8C06 - chains D and E of the 6 polymer chains in the assembly; structure by electron microscopy, 2.70 A resolution.

[Chain D (and E)]
Molecule: E3 ubiquitin-protein ligase UBR5
Organism: Homo sapiens
Notes: EC 2.3.2.26; chain E of this document is another copy of the same molecule, construct and numbering; everything in this record applies to it too
UniProtKB: O95071 (UBR5_HUMAN); numbering as in UniProt (aligned over 1-2799)
Sequence (2806 residues; numbered -6 to 2799; the number before each row is that of its first residue; numbers below 1 keep their minus sign (Gly-6 is residue -6)):
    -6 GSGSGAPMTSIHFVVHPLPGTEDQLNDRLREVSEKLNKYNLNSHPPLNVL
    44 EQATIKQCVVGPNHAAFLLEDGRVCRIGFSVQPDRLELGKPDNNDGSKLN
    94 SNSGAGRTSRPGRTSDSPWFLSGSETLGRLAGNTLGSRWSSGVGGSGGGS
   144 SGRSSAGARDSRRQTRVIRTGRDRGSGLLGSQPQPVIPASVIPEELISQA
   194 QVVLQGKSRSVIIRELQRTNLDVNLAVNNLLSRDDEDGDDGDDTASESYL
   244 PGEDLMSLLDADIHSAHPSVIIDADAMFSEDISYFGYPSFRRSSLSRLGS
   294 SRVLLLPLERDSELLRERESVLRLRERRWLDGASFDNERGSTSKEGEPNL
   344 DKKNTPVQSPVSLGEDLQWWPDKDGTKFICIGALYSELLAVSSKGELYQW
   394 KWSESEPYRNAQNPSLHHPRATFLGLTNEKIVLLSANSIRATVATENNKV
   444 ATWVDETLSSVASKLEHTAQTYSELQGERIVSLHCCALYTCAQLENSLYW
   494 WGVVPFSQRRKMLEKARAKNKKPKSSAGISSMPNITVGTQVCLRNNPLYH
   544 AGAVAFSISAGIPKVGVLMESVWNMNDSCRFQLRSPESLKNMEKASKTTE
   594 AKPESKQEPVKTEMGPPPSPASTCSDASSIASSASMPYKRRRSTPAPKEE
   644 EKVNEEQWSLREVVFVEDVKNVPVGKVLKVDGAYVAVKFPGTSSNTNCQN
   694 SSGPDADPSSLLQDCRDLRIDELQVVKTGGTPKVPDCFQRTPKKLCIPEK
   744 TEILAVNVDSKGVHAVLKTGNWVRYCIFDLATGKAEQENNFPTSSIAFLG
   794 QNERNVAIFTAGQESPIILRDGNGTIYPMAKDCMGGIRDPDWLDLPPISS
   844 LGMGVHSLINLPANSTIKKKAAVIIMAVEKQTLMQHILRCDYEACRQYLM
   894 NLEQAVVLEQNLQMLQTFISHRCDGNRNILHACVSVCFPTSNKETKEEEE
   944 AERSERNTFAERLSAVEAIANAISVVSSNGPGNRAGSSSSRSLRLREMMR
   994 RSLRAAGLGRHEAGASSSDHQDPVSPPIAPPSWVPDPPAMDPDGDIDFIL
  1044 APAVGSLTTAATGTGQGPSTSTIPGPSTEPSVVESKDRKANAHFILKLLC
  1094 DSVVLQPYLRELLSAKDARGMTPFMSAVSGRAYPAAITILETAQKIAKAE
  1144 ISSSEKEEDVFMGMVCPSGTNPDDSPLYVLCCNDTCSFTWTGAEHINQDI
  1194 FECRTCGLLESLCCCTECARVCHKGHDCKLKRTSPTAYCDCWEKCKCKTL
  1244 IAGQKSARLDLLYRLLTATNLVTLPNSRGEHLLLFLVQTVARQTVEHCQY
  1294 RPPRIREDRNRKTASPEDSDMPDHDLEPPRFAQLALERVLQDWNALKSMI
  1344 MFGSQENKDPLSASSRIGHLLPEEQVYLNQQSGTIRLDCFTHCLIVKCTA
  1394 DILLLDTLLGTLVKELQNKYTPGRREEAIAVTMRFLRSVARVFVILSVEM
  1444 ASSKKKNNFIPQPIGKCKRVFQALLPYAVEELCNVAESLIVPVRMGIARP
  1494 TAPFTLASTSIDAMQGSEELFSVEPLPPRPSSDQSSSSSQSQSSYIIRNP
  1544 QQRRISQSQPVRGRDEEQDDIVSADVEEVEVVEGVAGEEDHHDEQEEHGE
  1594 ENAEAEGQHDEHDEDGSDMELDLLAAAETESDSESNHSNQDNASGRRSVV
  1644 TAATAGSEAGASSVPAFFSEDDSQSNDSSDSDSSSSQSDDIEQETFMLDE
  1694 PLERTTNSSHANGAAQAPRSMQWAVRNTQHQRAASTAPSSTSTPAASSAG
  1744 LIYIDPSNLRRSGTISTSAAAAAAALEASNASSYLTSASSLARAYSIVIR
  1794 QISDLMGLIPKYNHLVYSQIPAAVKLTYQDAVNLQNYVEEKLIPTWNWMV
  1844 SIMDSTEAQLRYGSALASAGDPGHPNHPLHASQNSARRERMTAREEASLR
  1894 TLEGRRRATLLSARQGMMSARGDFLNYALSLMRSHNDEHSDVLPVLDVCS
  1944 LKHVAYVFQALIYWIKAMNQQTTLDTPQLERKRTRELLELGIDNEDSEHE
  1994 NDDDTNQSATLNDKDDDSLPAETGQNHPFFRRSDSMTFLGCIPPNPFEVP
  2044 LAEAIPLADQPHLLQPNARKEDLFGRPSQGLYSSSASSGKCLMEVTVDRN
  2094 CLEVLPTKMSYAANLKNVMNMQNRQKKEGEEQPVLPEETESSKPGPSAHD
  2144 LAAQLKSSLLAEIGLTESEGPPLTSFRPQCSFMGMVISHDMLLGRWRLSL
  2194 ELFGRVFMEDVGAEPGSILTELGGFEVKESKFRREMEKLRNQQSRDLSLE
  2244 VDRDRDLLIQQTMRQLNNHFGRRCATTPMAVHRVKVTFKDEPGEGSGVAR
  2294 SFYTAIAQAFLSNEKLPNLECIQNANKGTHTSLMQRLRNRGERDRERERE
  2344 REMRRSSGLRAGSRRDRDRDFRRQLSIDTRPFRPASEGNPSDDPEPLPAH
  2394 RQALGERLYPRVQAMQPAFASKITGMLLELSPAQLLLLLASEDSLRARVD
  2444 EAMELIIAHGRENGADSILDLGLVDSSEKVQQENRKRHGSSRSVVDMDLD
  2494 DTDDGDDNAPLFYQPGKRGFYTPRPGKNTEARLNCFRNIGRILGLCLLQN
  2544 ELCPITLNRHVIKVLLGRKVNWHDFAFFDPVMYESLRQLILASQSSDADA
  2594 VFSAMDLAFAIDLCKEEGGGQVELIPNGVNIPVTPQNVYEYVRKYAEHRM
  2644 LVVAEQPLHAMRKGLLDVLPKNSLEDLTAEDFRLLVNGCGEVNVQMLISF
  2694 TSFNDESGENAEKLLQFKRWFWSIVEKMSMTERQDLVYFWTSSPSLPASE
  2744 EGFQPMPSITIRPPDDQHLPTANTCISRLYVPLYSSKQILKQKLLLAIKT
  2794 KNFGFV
Disordered / not traced: -6 to 0, 80-351, 508-540, 581-647, 661-729, 946-1078, 1297-1313, 1446-1452, 1524-2799 (chain E: -6 to 1772, 1887-1910, 1965-2015, 2077-2090, 2118-2161, 2265-2270, 2313-2500, 2794-2799)
Construct notes: expression tag (-6 to 0); engineered mutation Arg503 (Lys in O95071), Asp710 (Leu in O95071)
Ion coordination: Zn2+ site 1: Cys1179, Cys1208, Cys1211, Cys1232; Zn2+ site 2: Cys1196, Cys1199, His1216, His1219; Zn2+ site 3: Cys1211, Cys1215, Cys1234, Cys1240
Curated features (UniProtKB/Swiss-Prot):
  - zinc finger: Asp1177 to Ala1245 (UBR-type)
  - active site: Cys2768 (Glycyl thioester intermediate)
  - binding site (Zn(2+)): Cys1179, Cys1196, Cys1199, Cys1208, Cys1211, Cys1215, His1216, His1219, Cys1232, Cys1234, Cys1240
  - modified residue: Thr2 (N-acetylthreonine), Ser110 (Phosphoserine), Ser327 (Phosphoserine), Ser352 (Phosphoserine), Ser578 (Phosphoserine), Ser612 (Phosphoserine), Thr637 (Phosphothreonine), Ser808 (Phosphoserine), Ser928 (Phosphoserine), Ser1018 (Phosphoserine), Thr1115 (Phosphothreonine), Thr1135 (Phosphothreonine), Ser1227 (Phosphoserine), Ser1308 (Phosphoserine), Ser1355 (Phosphoserine), Ser1375 (Phosphoserine), Ser1481 (Phosphoserine), Ser1549 (Phosphoserine), Thr1736 (Phosphothreonine), Ser1741 (Phosphoserine) and 14 more in UniProt
  - mutagenesis: Val196 (V196K: Abolished binding to ubiquitin, leading to strongly reduced E3 ubiquitin-protein ligase activity), Leu214 (L214N: Does not affect binding to ubiquitin), Leu218 (L218K: Does not affect binding to ubiquitin), Leu224 (L224K: Abolished binding to ubiquitin), Arg1914 (R1914D: Impaired tetramerization), Arg1926 (R1926D: Impaired tetramerization), Glu1931 (E1931R: Impaired tetramerization), Tyr2576 (Y2576A: Reduced but not abolished E3 ubiquitin-protein ligase activity), Phe2732 (F2732A: Strongly reduced E3 ubiquitin-protein ligase activity), Cys2768 (C2768A/S: Loss of E3 ubiquitin-protein ligase activity), Ala2790 (A2790W: Strongly reduced E3 ubiquitin-protein ligase activity)
From the paper describing this entry:
  - catalytic residues: Cys2768
  - mutagenesis - C2768A: abolished catalytic activity
  - mutagenesis - L224D, A2790W, F2796A, F2798A, V2799DEL: decreased catalytic activity
  - mutagenesis - Y2773F: unchanged catalytic activity
  - mutagenesis - Y2773F: increased catalytic activity on UbA A46F variant
  - mutagenesis - Y2773F: decreased catalytic activity on UbA A46D
  - mutagenesis - E2287R: increased catalytic activity on R54E UbA variant

[Chain D / chain E interface]
Pairs across the interface (65; chain D residue first):
  Leu1402(D) with Ala1815(E)
  Gly1403(D) with Ala1815(E)
  Val1406(D) with Ala1816(E); Val1817(E), hydrophobic
  Gln1410(D) with Ala1816(E)
  Phe1436(D) with Gln1794(E)
  Val1437(D) with Val1791(E), hydrophobic
  Ser1440(D) with Ile1790(E)
  Val1441(D) with Arg1786(E), hydrogen bond (backbone-side chain); Ala1787(E), hydrophobic
  Met1443(D) with Arg1786(E), hydrogen bond (backbone-side chain)
  Ser1445(D) with Ala2206(E)
  Lys1461(D) with Gln1794(E)
  Arg1462(D) with Ile1813(E)
  Phe1464(D) with Leu1798(E), hydrophobic
  Gln1465(D) with Leu1798(E); Leu1801(E); Tyr1805(E); Val1809(E)
  Ala1466(D) with Ala1815(E); Ala1816(E); Val1817(E)
  Leu1467(D) with Val1817(E), hydrophobic
  Leu1468(D) with Leu1798(E); Tyr1805(E), hydrophobic
  Pro1469(D) with Leu1819(E), hydrophobic; Asp1823(E); Leu1827(E)
  Val1472(D) with Leu1798(E), hydrophobic; Met1799(E), hydrophobic; Leu1827(E), hydrophobic; Val1831(E), hydrophobic
  Glu1473(D) with Tyr1830(E)
  Leu1475(D) with Val1791(E); Gln1794(E); Ile1795(E), hydrophobic; Leu1798(E), hydrophobic
  Cys1476(D) with Ile1795(E); Val1831(E), hydrophobic
  Asn1477(D) with Tyr1830(E); Lys1834(E)
  Ala1479(D) with Tyr1788(E); Val1791(E), hydrophobic
  Leu1482(D) with Leu1784(E), hydrophobic; Ala1787(E), hydrophobic
  Ile1483(D) with Tyr1788(E), hydrophobic
  Val1486(D) with Leu1784(E), hydrophobic; His1946(E)
  Arg1487(D) with Thr1838(E); Trp1841(E)
  Gly1489(D) with Tyr1777(E)
  Ala1491(D) with Tyr1777(E); Ser1780(E)
  Arg1492(D) with Ser1780(E), hydrogen bond (backbone-side chain)
  Pro1493(D) with Ser1776(E); Tyr1777(E)
  Thr1494(D) with Ala1774(E); Ser1775(E); Ser1776(E), hydrogen bond (backbone-backbone); Ser1780(E)
  Ala1495(D) with Ala1774(E); Ser1775(E)
  Pro1496(D) with Ala1774(E); Thr1779(E)
  Leu1499(D) with Arg1786(E)
Interface residues without a listed pair, chain D (42 interface residues in all): Asp1399, Ala1444, Ala1471, Val1478, Ile1490, Phe1497
Interface residues without a listed pair, chain E (44 interface residues in all): Asn1773, Ala1781, Ser1783, Ile1792, Ile1802, Pro1814, Lys1818, Leu1835, Pro1837, Val1950, Pro2208

[Summary]
42 residues of chain D and 44 residues of chain E are in contact, with 4 hydrogen bonds. Polar pairs include
Val1441(D)-Arg1786(E), Met1443(D)-Arg1786(E) and Arg1492(D)-Ser1780(E). From the paper: the catalytic residue
Cys2768(D); L224D, A2790W and F2796A of chain D, among others, reduce catalytic activity; 8 substitutions were
tested in all.
Both chains are E3 ubiquitin-protein ligase UBR5 (Homo sapiens). Entry 8C06 (Structure of Dimeric HECT E3
Ubiquitin Ligase UBR5) was determined by electron microscopy.
